PDB entry 8IA0 | electron microscopy, 2.70 A resolution | chains C1 and Lg of the 64 polymer chains in the assembly

Chain C1:
Molecule: 3341-nt RNA strand
Source organism: Chaetomium thermophilum
Sequence (3341 nucleotides; row label = number of the first residue in the row):
     1 GGUUGACCUC GGAUCAGGUA GGAGGACCCG CUGAACUUAA GCAUAUCAAU AAGCGGAGGA
    61 AAAGAAACCA ACAGGGAUUG CCCUAGUAAC GGCGAGUGAA GCGGCAACAG CUCAAAUUUG
   121 AAAGCUGGCU UCGGCCCGCG UUGUAAUUUG GAGAGGAUGC UUUGGGCGAG GCUCCUUCUG
   181 AGUUCCCUGG AACGGGACGC CACAGAGGGU GAGAGCCCCG UAUAGUUGGA AGCCAAGCCU
   241 GUGUAAAGCU CCUUCGACGA GUCGAGUAGU UUGGGAAUGC UGCUCAAAAU GGGAGGUAAA
   301 UUUCUUCUAA AGCUAAAUAC CGGCCAGAGA CCGAUAGCGC ACAAGUAGAG UGAUCGAAAG
   361 AUGAAAAGCA CUUUGAAAAG AGGGUUAAAU AGCACGUGAA AUUGUUGAAA GGGAAGCGCU
   421 UGUGACCAGA CUUGCGCCCG GCGGAUCAUC CGGUGUUCUC ACCGGUGCAC UCCGCCGGGC
   481 UCAGGCCAGC AUCGGUUCUG GCGGGGGGAU AAAGGCCCAG GGAAUGUGGC UCCUCCGGGA
   541 GUGUUAUAGC CCUGGGUGUA AUACCCUCGC CGGGACCGAG GACCGCGCUC UGCAAGGAUG
   601 CUGGCGUAAU GGUCACCAGC GACCCGUCUU GAAACACGGA CCAAGGAGUC AAGGUUUUGC
   661 GCGAGUGUUU GGGUGUAAAA CCCGCACGCG UAAUGAAAGU GAACGUAGGU GAGAGCUUCG
   721 GCGCAUCAUC GACCGAUCCU GAUGUAUUCG GAUGGAUUUG AGUAGGAGCG UUAAGCCUUG
   781 GACCCGAAAG AUGGUGAACU AUGCUUGGAU AGGGUGAAGC CAGAGGAAAC UCUGGUGGAG
   841 GCUCGCAGCG GUUCUGACGU GCAAAUCGAU CGUCAAAUCU GAGCAUGGGG GCGAAAGACU
   901 AAUCGAACCA UCUAGUAGCU GGUUACCGCC GAAGUUUCCC UCAGGAUAGC AGUGUCGACC
   961 UUCAGUUUUA UGAGGUAAAG CGAAUGAUUA GGGACUCGGG GGCGAUUUUU AGCCUUCAUC
  1021 CAUUCUCAAA CUUUAAAUAU GUAAGAAGCC CUUGUUACUU AACUGAACGU GGGCAUUCGA
  1081 AUGUAUCGAC ACUAGUGGGC CAUUUUUGGU AAGCAGAACU GGCGAUGCGG GAUGAACCGA
  1141 ACGCGGGGUU AAGGUGCCGG AGUGGACGCU CAUCAGACAC CACAAAAGGC GUUAGUACAU
  1201 CUUGACAGCA GGACGGUGGC CAUGGAAGUC GGAAUCCGCU AAGGACUGUG UAACAACUCA
  1261 CCUGCCGAAU GUACUAGCCC UGAAAAUGGA UGGCGCUCAA GCGUCCCACC CAUACCCCGC
  1321 CCUCAGGGUA GAAACGAUGC CCUGAGGAGU AGGCGGCCGU GGAGGUCAGU GACGAAGCCU
  1381 AGGGCGUGAG CCCGGGUCGA ACGGCCUCUA GUGCAGAUCU UGGUGGUAGU AGCAAAUACU
  1441 UCAAUGAGAA CUUGAAGGAC CGAAGUGGGG AAAGGUUCCA UGUGAACAGC GGUUGGACAU
  1501 GGGUUAGUCG AUCCUAAGCC AUAGGGAAGU UCCGUUUCAA AGGGGCACUC GUGCCCCGUG
  1561 UGGCGAAAGG GAAGCCGGUU AAUAUUCCGG CACCUGGAUG UGGGUUUUGC GCGGCAACGC
  1621 AACUGAACGC GGAGACGACG GCGGGGGCCC CGGGCAGAGU UCUCUUUUCU UCUUAACGGU
  1681 CUAUCACCCU GGAAACAGUU UGUCUGGAGA UAGGGUUUAA UGGCCGGAAG AGCCCGACAC
  1741 UUCUGUCGGG UCCGGUGCGC UCUCGACGUC CCUUGAAAAU CCGCGGGAGG GAAUAAUUCU
  1801 CACGCCAGGU CGUACUCAUA ACCGCAGCAG GUCCCCAAGG UGAACAGCCU CUGGUUGAUA
  1861 GAACAAUGUA GAUAAGGGAA GUCGGCAAAA UAGAUCCGUA ACUUCGGGAA AAGGAUUGGC
  1921 UCUAAGGGUU GGGCACGUUG GGCUUUGGGC GGACGCCCUG GGAGCAGAGG GCCUCUAGCC
  1981 GGGCAACCGG CCGGCGGCCC UCAGCACCCG GGGUUGAAGC CCUUAGCAGG CUUCGGCCGU
  2041 CCGGCGUGCG GUUAACAACC AACUUAGAAC UGGUACGGAC AGGGGGAAUC UGACUGUCUA
  2101 AUUAAAACAU AGCAUUGCGA UGGCCAGAAA GUGGUGUUGA CGCAAUGUGA UUUCUGCCCA
  2161 GUGCUCUGAA UGUCAAAGUG AAGAAAUUCA ACCAAGCGCG GGUAAACGGC GGGAGUAACU
  2221 AUGACUCUCU UAAGGUAGCC AAAUGCCUCG UCAUCUAAUU AGUGACGCGC AUGAAUGGAU
  2281 UAACGAGAUU CCCACUGUCC CUAUCUACUA UCUAGCGAAA CCACAGCCAA GGGAACGGGC
  2341 UUGGCAAAAU CAGCGGGGAA AGAAGACCCU GUUGAGCUUG ACUCUAGUUU GACAUUGUGA
  2401 AAAGACAUAG GAGGUGUAGA AUAGGUGGGA GCUUCGGCGC CAGUGAAAUA CCACUACUCC
  2461 UAUUGUUUUU UUACUUAUUC AAUGAAGCGG GGCUGGACUU GCGUCCAACU UCUGGAGUUA
  2521 AGGUCCUUCG CGGGCCGACC CGGGUUGAAG ACAUUGUCAG GUGGGGAGUU UGGCUGGGGC
  2581 GGCACAUCUG UUAAACCAUA ACGCAGGUGU CCUAAGGGGG GCUCAUGGAG AACAGAAAUC
  2641 UCCAGUAGAA CAAAAGGGUA AAAGUCCCCU UGAUUUUGAU UUUCAGUGUG AAUACAAACC
  2701 AUGAAAGUGU GGCCUAUCGA UCCUUUAGUC CCUCGAAAUU UGAGGCUAGA GGUGCCAGAA
  2761 AAGUUACCAC AGGGAUAACU GGCUUGUGGC GGCCAAGCGU UCAUAGCGAC GUCGCUUUUU
  2821 GAUCCUUCGA UGUCGGCUCU UCCUAUCAUA CCGAAGCAGA AUUCGGUAAG CGUUGGAUUG
  2881 UUCACCCACU AAUAGGGAAC GUGAGCUGGG UUUAGACCGU CGUGAGACAG GUUAGUUUUA
  2941 CCCUACUGAU GAACUCGUCG CAAUGGUAAU UCAGCUUAGU ACGAGAGGAA CCGCUGAUUC
  3001 AGAUAAUUGG UUUUUGCGGU UGUCCGACCG GGCAGUGCCG CGAAGCUACC AUCUGCUGGA
  3061 UAAUGGCUGA ACGCCUCUAA GUCAGAAUCC AUGCCAGAAC GCGACGAUAC UACCCGCACG
  3121 UUGUAGACGU AUAAGAAUAG GCUCCGGCCU CGUAUCCUAG CAGGCGAUUC CUCCGCCGGC
  3181 CUCGAAGUGG CCGUCGGUAA UUCGCGUAUU GCAAUUUAGA CACGCGCGGG AUCAAAUCCU
  3241 UUGCAGACGA CUUAGAUGUG CGAAAGGGUC CUGUAAGCAG UAGAGUAGCC UUGUUGUUAC
  3301 GAUCUGCUGA GGGUAAGCCC UCCUUCGCCU AGAUUUCCCA G
Not modelled in the structure: 1-2, 693-706, 847-854, 865-867, 901-905, 987-1028, 1074-1076, 1887-1893, 1914-1917, 2028-2040, 2082-2083, 2095, 2101-2109, 2150-2152, 2207-2242, 2273-2276, 2281, 2359-2362, 2485-2545, 2571-2721, 2753-2756, 2801-2804, 2817-2832, 2900-2903, 2911-2914, 2937-2940, 3338-3341

Chain Lg:
Name: Ribosomal protein l34-like protein
Source organism: Chaetomium thermophilum
UniProtKB: G0SFN0 (G0SFN0_CHATD); residues 1-119 here = UniProt positions 1-119
Chain sequence (119 residues; each row starts with the number of its first residue):
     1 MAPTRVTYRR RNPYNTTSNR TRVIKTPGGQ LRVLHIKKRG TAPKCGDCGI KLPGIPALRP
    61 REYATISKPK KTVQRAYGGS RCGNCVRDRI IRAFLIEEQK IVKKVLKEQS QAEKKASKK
Not modelled in the structure: 1-2

How chain C1 and chain Lg interact:
Pairs across the interface (137; chain C1 residue first):
  G807(C1) with Thr16(Lg), sugar contact
  G808(C1) with Asn15(Lg), sugar contact
  A809(C1) with Asn15(Lg), phosphate contact
  A1463(C1) with Thr4(Lg), base contact; Arg5(Lg), hydrogen bond to the base
  G1465(C1) with Arg5(Lg), hydrogen bond to the base
  G1467(C1) with Arg5(Lg), hydrogen bond to the base
  G1468(C1) with Val6(Lg), hydrogen bond to the base; Thr7(Lg), base contact
  G1469(C1) with Thr7(Lg), sugar contact; Tyr8(Lg), sugar contact; Pro13(Lg), base contact
  G1470(C1) with Arg11(Lg), salt bridge to the phosphate; Pro13(Lg), base contact; Tyr14(Lg), base contact
  A1471(C1) with Arg11(Lg), sugar contact; Pro13(Lg), sugar contact; Tyr14(Lg), sugar contact
  C1509(C1) with Arg10(Lg), salt bridge to the phosphate
  G1510(C1) with Arg10(Lg), salt bridge to the phosphate
  A1568(C1) with Asn12(Lg), phosphate contact; Tyr14(Lg), stacking on the base; Thr16(Lg), phosphate contact
  G1569(C1) with Thr16(Lg), hydrogen bond to the phosphate; Ser18(Lg), hydrogen bond to the phosphate
  G1570(C1) with Thr17(Lg), phosphate contact; Ser18(Lg), phosphate contact; Lys38(Lg), salt bridge to the phosphate
  G1571(C1) with Lys38(Lg), salt bridge to the phosphate; Arg59(Lg), salt bridge to the phosphate
  A1572(C1) with Arg61(Lg), salt bridge to the phosphate
  A1573(C1) with Lys37(Lg), salt bridge to the phosphate
  C1575(C1) with Arg10(Lg), salt bridge to the phosphate; Leu34(Lg), phosphate contact
  C1576(C1) with Arg9(Lg), salt bridge to the phosphate; Pro27(Lg), sugar contact; Arg32(Lg), salt bridge to the phosphate
  G1577(C1) with Thr26(Lg), hydrogen bond to the phosphate; Gly28(Lg), hydrogen bond to the phosphate; Arg32(Lg), salt bridge to the phosphate
  U1585(C1) with Arg9(Lg), base contact; Arg10(Lg), hydrogen bond to the base; His35(Lg), base contact
  U1595(C1) with Arg61(Lg), hydrogen bond to the phosphate; Thr65(Lg), phosphate contact
  C1612(C1) with Gln74(Lg), base contact
  A1617(C1) with Pro53(Lg), phosphate contact; Arg75(Lg), salt bridge to the phosphate
  C1618(C1) with Pro53(Lg), phosphate contact; Val73(Lg), phosphate contact; Gln74(Lg), hydrogen bond to the base; Arg75(Lg), salt bridge to the phosphate
  G1619(C1) with Gly54(Lg), phosphate contact; Gln74(Lg), base contact
  C1620(C1) with Gln74(Lg), base contact
  A1622(C1) with Ser67(Lg), hydrogen bond to the phosphate; Pro69(Lg), phosphate contact
  C1630(C1) with Arg81(Lg), hydrogen bond to the sugar
  G1631(C1) with Gly46(Lg), sugar contact; Arg81(Lg), hydrogen bond to the sugar
  G1632(C1) with Pro43(Lg), sugar contact; Lys44(Lg), hydrogen bond to the sugar; Cys45(Lg), sugar contact
  A1633(C1) with Thr41(Lg), hydrogen bond to the phosphate; Lys44(Lg), phosphate contact; Pro60(Lg), base contact
  G1634(C1) with Thr41(Lg), hydrogen bond to the phosphate; Arg59(Lg), phosphate contact; Pro60(Lg), sugar contact
  A1635(C1) with Lys38(Lg), salt bridge to the phosphate
  U1673(C1) with Lys25(Lg), sugar contact; Thr26(Lg), hydrogen bond to the sugar; Pro27(Lg), base contact
  U1674(C1) with Lys25(Lg), sugar contact; Pro27(Lg), base contact
  A1675(C1) with Ile24(Lg), sugar contact; Lys25(Lg), sugar contact; Pro27(Lg), sugar contact; Leu34(Lg), sugar contact
  A1676(C1) with Arg22(Lg), salt bridge to the phosphate; Leu34(Lg), sugar contact
  C1685(C1) with Lys51(Lg), hydrogen bond to the base
  A1686(C1) with Ile50(Lg), sugar contact
  C1687(C1) with Ile50(Lg), sugar contact; Asn84(Lg), hydrogen bond to the phosphate
  C1688(C1) with Asn84(Lg), hydrogen bond to the phosphate
  U1717(C1) with Pro53(Lg), sugar contact; Gly54(Lg), hydrogen bond to the sugar
  U1718(C1) with Lys51(Lg), hydrogen bond to the base; Ile55(Lg), sugar contact; Pro56(Lg), phosphate contact; Ala57(Lg), phosphate contact
  A1719(C1) with Pro56(Lg), phosphate contact; Ala57(Lg), hydrogen bond to the phosphate
  A1720(C1) with Arg39(Lg), sugar contact
  U1721(C1) with Arg22(Lg), hydrogen bond to the sugar; Ile36(Lg), base contact
  A1731(C1) with Pro27(Lg), base contact
  G1732(C1) with Gly28(Lg), hydrogen bond to the sugar
  U1763(C1) with Arg20(Lg), salt bridge to the phosphate
  C1764(C1) with Arg39(Lg), sugar contact
  U1780(C1) with Arg61(Lg), sugar contact
  C1781(C1) with Pro60(Lg), hydrogen bond to the sugar; Arg61(Lg), sugar contact; Ala64(Lg), phosphate contact
  C1782(C1) with Tyr63(Lg), sugar contact; Ala64(Lg), sugar contact; Lys71(Lg), hydrogen bond to the phosphate
  G1783(C1) with Lys68(Lg), phosphate contact; Lys71(Lg), salt bridge to the phosphate; Thr72(Lg), phosphate contact; Gly78(Lg), hydrogen bond to the sugar; Gly79(Lg), sugar contact; Ser80(Lg), hydrogen bond to the base
  C1784(C1) with Lys68(Lg), salt bridge to the phosphate; Thr72(Lg), phosphate contact; Tyr77(Lg), hydrogen bond to the phosphate; Gly78(Lg), sugar contact; Ser80(Lg), sugar contact
  G1785(C1) with Ala76(Lg), phosphate contact; Tyr77(Lg), phosphate contact
  U1800(C1) with Ile66(Lg), base contact; Ser67(Lg), sugar contact; Lys68(Lg), hydrogen bond to the sugar; Lys71(Lg), hydrogen bond to the base
  C1801(C1) with Ser67(Lg), sugar contact
  A1814(C1) with Arg11(Lg), salt bridge to the phosphate
  C1833(C1) with Tyr14(Lg), hydrogen bond to the base
  C1834(C1) with Pro13(Lg), hydrogen bond to the sugar; Tyr14(Lg), sugar contact
  C1835(C1) with Val6(Lg), base contact; Tyr8(Lg), sugar contact; Pro13(Lg), sugar contact
  C1836(C1) with Arg5(Lg), sugar contact; Val6(Lg), sugar contact
  A1837(C1) with Arg5(Lg), hydrogen bond to the base
  U1852(C1) with Arg5(Lg), base contact
Also at the interface, not in a pair above, chain C1 (74 interface residues in all): G1596, G1611, C1623, C1648, U1684, A1729, U1813
Also at the interface, not in a pair above, chain Lg (68 interface residues in all): Pro3, Gln30, Ala42, Leu58, Gly83

Overview:
74 residues of chain C1 and 68 residues of chain Lg are in contact; the contacts include 36 hydrogen bonds, 20
salt bridges and 1 aromatic stacking contact. Polar contacts include A1463(C1)-Arg5(Lg), G1465(C1)-Arg5(Lg)
and G1467(C1)-Arg5(Lg).
Chain C1 is a 3341-nt RNA strand and chain Lg is Ribosomal protein l34-like protein, both from Chaetomium
thermophilum; the structure, Cryo-EM structure of a Chaetomium thermophilum pre-60S ribosomal subunit - State
Puf6, was determined by electron microscopy, deposited together with 8I9P, 8I9T, 8I9V, 8I9W, 8I9X, 8I9Y and
8I9Z.
